PDB entry 7VUO | X-ray diffraction, 2.68 A resolution | chains A and C

# Chain A
Molecule: Kv7.1
From: Homo sapiens
Notes: fragment: C-terminal Domain
Sequence (69 residues; each row starts with the number of its first residue; note: 105 numbers in that range are skipped by the numbering (no residue carries them; nothing is unmodelled there)):
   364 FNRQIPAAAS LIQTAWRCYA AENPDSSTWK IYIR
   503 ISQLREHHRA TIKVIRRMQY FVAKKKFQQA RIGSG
Not modelled in the structure: 534-537

# Chain C
Molecule: Calmodulin-1
From: Homo sapiens
UniProtKB: P0DP23 (CALM1_HUMAN); residues 1-148 here correspond to UniProt positions 2-149 (UniProt number = residue number + 1)
Sequence (148 residues; row label = number of the first residue in the row):
     1 ADQLTEEQIA EFKEAFSLFD KDGDGTITTK ELGTVMRSLG QNPTEAELQD MINEVDADGN
    61 GTIDFPEFLT MMARKMKDTD SEEEIREAFR VFDKDGNGYI SAAELRHVMT NLGEKLTDEE
   121 VDEMIREADI DGDGQVNYEE LVQMMTAK
Not modelled in the structure: 1-2, 77-79, 129-130, 147-148
Construct notes: engineered mutation Leu-141 (Phe142 in P0DP23)
Swiss-Prot annotation at these positions:
  - binding site (Ca(2+)): Asp-20, Asp-22, Asp-24, Thr-26, Glu-31, Asp-56, Asp-58, Asn-60, Thr-62, Glu-67, Asp-93, Asp-95, Asn-97, Tyr-99, Glu-104, Asp-129, Asp-131, Asp-133, Gln-135, Glu-140
  - modified residue: Ala-1 (N-acetylalanine), Lys-21 (N6-acetyllysine), Thr-44 (Phosphothreonine), Ser-81 (Phosphoserine), Lys-94 (N6-acetyllysine), Tyr-99 (Phosphotyrosine), Ser-101 (Phosphoserine), Thr-110 (Phosphothreonine), Lys-115 (N6,N6,N6-trimethyllysine), Tyr-138 (Phosphotyrosine)
  - cross-link: Lys-21 (Glycyl lysine isopeptide (Lys-Gly) (interchain with G-Cter in SUMO2))
Bound ions: Ca2+ site 1: Asp-20, Asp-22, Asp-24, Thr-26, Glu-31; Ca2+ site 2: Asp-56, Asp-58, Thr-62, Glu-67

# Chain A / chain C interface
Pairs across the interface (72; chain A residue first):
  Ile-368(A) / Val-91(C)  hydrophobic
  Ile-368(A) / Phe-92(C)
  Ala-371(A) / Ala-88(C)
  Ala-371(A) / Val-91(C)  hydrophobic
  Ala-371(A) / Phe-92(C)  hydrophobic
  Ala-372(A) / Phe-92(C)
  Ala-372(A) / Leu-112(C)  hydrophobic
  Ser-373(A) / Gly-113(C)
  Ser-373(A) / Glu-114(C)  hydrogen bond
  Leu-374(A) / Glu-84(C)
  Ile-375(A) / Ala-88(C)  hydrophobic
  Ile-375(A) / Phe-89(C)  hydrophobic
  Ile-375(A) / Met-109(C)  hydrophobic
  Gln-376(A) / Met-109(C)  hydrogen bond (side chain-backbone)
  Gln-376(A) / Leu-112(C)  hydrogen bond (side chain-backbone)
  Gln-376(A) / Gly-113(C)
  Gln-376(A) / Glu-114(C)  hydrogen bond (side chain-backbone)
  Gln-376(A) / Lys-115(C)
  Gln-376(A) / Leu-116(C)
  Thr-377(A) / Glu-114(C)
  Ala-378(A) / Met-145(C)
  Trp-379(A) / Leu-116(C)  hydrophobic
  Trp-379(A) / Glu-120(C)
  Trp-379(A) / Glu-123(C)
  Trp-379(A) / Met-124(C)
  Trp-379(A) / Met-145(C)  hydrophobic
  Arg-380(A) / Glu-114(C)
  Arg-380(A) / Lys-115(C)  hydrogen bond (side chain-backbone)
  Arg-380(A) / Leu-116(C)
  Arg-380(A) / Glu-120(C)  salt bridge
  Tyr-382(A) / Glu-127(C)  hydrogen bond
  Tyr-382(A) / Met-144(C)
  Tyr-382(A) / Met-145(C)  hydrophobic
  Ser-389(A) / Glu-123(C)  hydrogen bond
  Ser-390(A) / Glu-119(C)  hydrogen bond (side chain-backbone)
  Ser-390(A) / Glu-120(C)
  Ser-390(A) / Glu-123(C)  hydrogen bond
  Thr-391(A) / Glu-120(C)  hydrogen bond
  Ile-394(A) / Thr-117(C)
  Ile-394(A) / Glu-120(C)
  His-509(A) / Leu-18(C)
  His-510(A) / Leu-39(C)
  Thr-513(A) / Leu-18(C)
  Thr-513(A) / Phe-19(C)
  Thr-513(A) / Val-35(C)
  Ile-514(A) / Leu-39(C)  hydrophobic
  Val-516(A) / Phe-19(C)  hydrophobic
  Val-516(A) / Phe-68(C)  hydrophobic
  Val-516(A) / Met-72(C)  hydrophobic
  Ile-517(A) / Phe-19(C)  hydrophobic
  Ile-517(A) / Met-36(C)  hydrophobic
  Ile-517(A) / Leu-39(C)  hydrophobic
  Arg-519(A) / Met-71(C)  hydrogen bond (side chain-backbone)
  Arg-519(A) / Met-72(C)  hydrogen bond (side chain-backbone)
  Arg-519(A) / Arg-74(C)  hydrogen bond (side chain-backbone)
  Met-520(A) / Met-51(C)  hydrophobic
  Met-520(A) / Ile-63(C)  hydrophobic
  Met-520(A) / Met-71(C)  hydrophobic
  Tyr-522(A) / Ser-81(C)
  Tyr-522(A) / Ile-85(C)
  Phe-523(A) / Glu-54(C)
  Phe-523(A) / Met-71(C)  hydrophobic
  Phe-523(A) / Arg-74(C)
  Val-524(A) / Asp-50(C)
  Val-524(A) / Met-51(C)
  Val-524(A) / Glu-54(C)
  Lys-526(A) / Ser-81(C)
  Lys-527(A) / Glu-54(C)  salt bridge
  Lys-528(A) / Asp-50(C)  salt bridge
  Phe-529(A) / Glu-84(C)
  Phe-529(A) / Ala-88(C)  hydrophobic
  Arg-533(A) / Glu-87(C)  salt bridge
Also at the interface, not in a pair above, chain A (38 interface residues in all): Gln-367, Tyr-395, Arg-397, Ala-512, Arg-518, Gln-521
Also at the interface, not in a pair above, chain C (44 interface residues in all): Ala-15, Leu-32, Gly-40, Gln-41, Val-55, Ala-73, Lys-75, Val-108, Leu-141

# Overview
38 residues of chain A and 44 residues of chain C are in contact, with 13 hydrogen bonds and 4 salt bridges.
Polar contacts include Arg-380(A)/Glu-120(C), Lys-527(A)/Glu-54(C) and Lys-528(A)/Asp-50(C). Curated
annotation (UniProt) lists 20 Ca2+-binding residues on chain C.
Here chain A is Kv7.1 and chain C is Calmodulin-1, both from Homo sapiens. Entry 7VUO (Crystal Structure of
the Kv7.1 C-terminal Domain in Complex with Calmodulin disease mutation F141L) was determined by X-ray
diffraction.
